Entry 8TNJ (electron microscopy, 3.10 A resolution); this record covers chains A and D of the 5 polymer chains in the assembly.

[Chain A]
Molecule: 9mer peptide, Beta-2-microglobulin, MHC class I antigen chimera
Organism: Homo sapiens
UniProtKB: chimeric construct of P61771, A0A583ZBV1: residues 25-123 from P61771 (B2MG_GORGO) positions 21-119 (UniProt number = residue number - 4); residues 145-423 from A0A583ZBV1 positions 25-302 (offset varies)
Amino-acid sequence (439 residues; numbered 1 to 440; 1 number in that range is skipped by the numbering (no residue carries it; nothing is unmodelled there); the number before each row is that of its first residue):
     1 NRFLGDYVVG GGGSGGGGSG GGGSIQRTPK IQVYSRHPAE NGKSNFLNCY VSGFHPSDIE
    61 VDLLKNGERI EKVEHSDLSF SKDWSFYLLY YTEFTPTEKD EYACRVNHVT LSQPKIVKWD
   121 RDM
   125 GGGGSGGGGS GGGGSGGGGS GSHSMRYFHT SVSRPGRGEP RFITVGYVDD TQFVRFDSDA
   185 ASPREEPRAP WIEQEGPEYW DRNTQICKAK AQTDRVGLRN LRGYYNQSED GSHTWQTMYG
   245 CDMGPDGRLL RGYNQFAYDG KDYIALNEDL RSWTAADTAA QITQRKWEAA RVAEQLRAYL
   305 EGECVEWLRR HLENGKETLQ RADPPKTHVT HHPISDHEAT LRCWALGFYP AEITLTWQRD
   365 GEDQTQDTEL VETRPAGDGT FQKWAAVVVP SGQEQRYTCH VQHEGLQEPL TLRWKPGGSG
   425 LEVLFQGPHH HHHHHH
Disordered / not traced: 10-24, 125-145, 366, 421-440
Cystine bridges: Cys49-Cys104, Cys245-Cys308, Cys347-Cys403
Sequence notes: insertion (1-9, 421); linker (10-24, 125-144); conflict Leu414 (Cys294 in A0A583ZBV1), Gly422 (Ser301 in A0A583ZBV1); expression tag (424-440)

[Chain D]
Molecule: B.8 Fab heavy chain
Organism: Homo sapiens
Notes: antibody fragment or engineered binder
Amino-acid sequence (232 residues; each row starts with the number of its first residue):
     1 EISEVQLVES GGGLVQPGGS LRLSCAASGF NVSSYSIHWV RQAPGKGLEW VASISPYSGY
    61 TYYADSVKGR FTISADTSKN TAYLQMNSLR AEDTAVYYCA RLIFYMWSSA MDYWGQGTLV
   121 TVSSASTKGP SVFPLAPSSK STSGGTAALG CLVKDYFPEP VTVSWNSGAL TSGVHTFPAV
   181 LQSSGLYSLS SVVTVPSSSL GTQTYICNVN HKPSNTKVDK KVEPKSCDKT HT
Disordered / not traced: 1-3, 138-145, 225-232
Cystine bridges: Cys25-Cys99, Cys151-Cys207

[How chain A and chain D interact]
Pairs across the interface (31; chain A residue first):
  Phe3(A) with Ser58(D); Tyr60(D)
  Leu4(A) with Pro56(D), hydrophobic; Tyr57(D), hydrophobic; Ser58(D), hydrogen bond (backbone-side chain); Tyr60(D)
  Asp6(A) with Ser55(D), hydrogen bond; Tyr60(D); Tyr62(D), hydrogen bond (backbone-side chain)
  Tyr7(A) with Tyr60(D); Tyr62(D)
  Glu163(A) with Trp107(D)
  Pro164(A) with Trp107(D)
  Phe166(A) with Trp107(D), hydrophobic
  Phe180(A) with Met106(D), hydrophobic
  Ser182(A) with Trp107(D), hydrogen bond
  Pro187(A) with Met106(D), hydrophobic
  Arg206(A) with Tyr57(D)
  Lys212(A) with Phe104(D); Tyr105(D); Met106(D)
  Ala215(A) with Met106(D), hydrophobic; Trp107(D)
  Gln216(A) with Tyr105(D); Met106(D); Ser108(D)
  Arg219(A) with Trp107(D), hydrogen bond (side chain-backbone)
  Val296(A) with Tyr60(D), hydrogen bond (backbone-side chain)
  Gln299(A) with Ser58(D); Tyr60(D)
  Leu300(A) with Tyr60(D)
Interface residues without a listed pair, chain A (21 interface residues in all): Gln209, Ile210, Ala213
Interface residues without a listed pair, chain D (12 interface residues in all): Ser109

[In short]
21 residues of chain A face 12 of chain D across their interface, with 6 hydrogen bonds. Polar pairs include
Leu4(A)-Ser58(D), Asp6(A)-Ser55(D) and Asp6(A)-Tyr62(D).
Chain A is 9mer peptide, Beta-2-microglobulin, MHC class I antigen chimera and chain D is B.8 Fab heavy chain,
both from Homo sapiens; the structure, Cryo-EM structure of HLA-B*73:01 bound to a 9mer peptide and two Fabs,
was determined by electron microscopy.
